PDB entry 6R90 | electron microscopy, 4.50 A resolution (low resolution: residue-level contacts below are approximate; hydrogen-bond / salt-bridge calls are withheld) | chains F and J of the 12 polymer chains in the assembly

# Chain F
Molecule: Histone H4
From: Homo sapiens
UniProt: P62805 (H4_HUMAN); residues 1-103 here = UniProt positions 1-103
Amino-acid sequence (106 residues; numbered -2 to 103; the number before each row is that of its first residue; numbers below 1 keep their minus sign (Gly-2 is residue -2)):
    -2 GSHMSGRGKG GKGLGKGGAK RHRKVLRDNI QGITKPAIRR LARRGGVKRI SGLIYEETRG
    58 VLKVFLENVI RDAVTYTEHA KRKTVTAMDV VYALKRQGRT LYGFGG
Not modelled in the structure: -2 to 16
Construct notes: expression tag (-2 to 0)
UniProt features mapped onto this chain:
  - DNA-binding region: Lys17 to Lys21
  - modified residue: Ser2 (N-acetylserine), Arg4 (Asymmetric dimethylarginine), Lys6 (N6-(2-hydroxyisobutyryl)lysine), Lys9 (N6-(2-hydroxyisobutyryl)lysine), Lys13 (N6-(2-hydroxyisobutyryl)lysine), Lys17 (N6-(2-hydroxyisobutyryl)lysine), Lys21 (N6,N6,N6-trimethyllysine), Lys32 (N6-(2-hydroxyisobutyryl)lysine), Lys45 (N6-(2-hydroxyisobutyryl)lysine), Ser48 (Phosphoserine), Tyr52 (Phosphotyrosine), Lys60 (N6-(2-hydroxyisobutyryl)lysine), Lys78 (N6-(2-hydroxyisobutyryl)lysine), Lys80 (N6-(2-hydroxyisobutyryl)lysine), Thr81 (Phosphothreonine), Tyr89 (Phosphotyrosine), Lys92 (N6-(2-hydroxyisobutyryl)lysine)
  - cross-link (Glycyl lysine isopeptide (Lys-Gly)): Lys13 (interchain with G-Cter in SUMO2), Lys21 (interchain with G-Cter in SUMO2), Lys32 (interchain with G-Cter in SUMO2), Lys60 (interchain with G-Cter in SUMO2), Lys80 (interchain with G-Cter in SUMO2), Lys92 (interchain with G-Cter in SUMO2)
  - natural variant: Lys32 (K32T: In TEBIVANED3), Pro33 (P33A: In TEBIVANED1; P33L: In TEBIVANED1; P33R: In TEBIVANED3), Arg36 (R36W: In TEBIVANED3), Leu38 (L38P: In TEBIVANED3), Arg41 (R41C: In TEBIVANED2 and TEBIVANED3; uncertain significance; R41H: Found in a patient with a neurodevelopmental disorder; uncertain significance; R41L: In TEBIVANED4), Arg46 (R46C: In TEBIVANED3), Glu64 (E64Q: In a breast cancer sample), His76 (H76R: In TEBIVANED4), Lys92 (K92E: In TEBIVANED2; K92Q: In TEBIVANED1; K92R: In TEBIVANED1), Gly95 (G95R: Found in a patient with a neurodevelopmental disorder; uncertain significance), Tyr99 (Y99H: In TEBIVANED3)
  - mutagenesis: Lys13 (K13A: Impaired methylation by N6AMT1), Lys32 (K32R: Abolished ufmylation)

# Chain J
Molecule: Human alpha-satellite DNA (145-MER) with abasic sites at positions 93-94
Sequence (145 nucleotides; each row starts with the number of its first residue):
     1 ATCAATATCC ACCTGCAGAT TCTACCAAAA GTGTATTTGG AAACTGCTCC ATCAAAAGGC
    61 ATGTTCAGCT GAACCAGCTG AACATGCCTT TTXXTGGAGC AGTTTCCAAA TACACTTTTG
   121 GTAGAATCTG CAGGTGGATA TTGAT
Modified positions: 3DR (1',2'-dideoxyribofuranose-5'-phosphate) at position 93; 3DR (1',2'-dideoxyribofuranose-5'-phosphate) at position 94

# How chain F and chain J interact
Contacting residue pairs (11; chain F residue first):
  Arg18(F) - DA51(J)
  Arg18(F) - DT52(J)
  His19(F) - DA51(J)
  His19(F) - DT52(J)
  Arg20(F) - DA51(J)
  Arg20(F) - DT52(J)
  Thr31(F) - DC60(J)
  Pro33(F) - DC60(J)
  Arg37(F) - DC60(J)
  Arg46(F) - DC69(J)
  Lys78(F) - DG40(J)
Interface residues without a listed pair, chain J (6 interface residues in all): DG68

# Summary
Chain F and chain J form an interface of 8 and 6 residues respectively. From UniProt: a DNA-binding region and
2 mutagenesis sites on chain F.
Here chain F is Histone H4 (Homo sapiens) and chain J is Human alpha-satellite DNA (145-MER) with abasic sites
at positions 93-94. Entry 6R90 (Cryo-EM structure of NCP-THF2(+1)-UV-DDB class A) was determined by electron
microscopy together with 6R8Y, 6R8Z, 6R91, 6R92, 6R93 and 6R94 from the same study.
